7WB3 - chains A and B of the 4 polymer chains in the assembly; structure by X-ray diffraction, 2.40 A resolution.

# Chain A (and B)
Molecule: Redox-sensing transcriptional repressor Rex
From: Thermotoga maritima MSB8
Notes: chain B of this document is another copy of the same molecule, construct and numbering; everything in this record applies to it too
UniProtKB: Q9WY16 (REX1_THEMA); residues 1-208 here = UniProt positions 1-208
Amino-acid sequence (208 residues; row label = number of the first residue in the row):
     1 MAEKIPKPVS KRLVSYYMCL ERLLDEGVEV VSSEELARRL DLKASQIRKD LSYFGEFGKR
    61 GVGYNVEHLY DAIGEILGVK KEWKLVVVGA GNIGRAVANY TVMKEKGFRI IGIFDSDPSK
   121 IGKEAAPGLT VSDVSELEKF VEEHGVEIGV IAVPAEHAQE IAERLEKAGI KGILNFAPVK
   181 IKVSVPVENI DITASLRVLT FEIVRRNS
Not modelled in the structure: 1-4, 208
Small-molecule neighbours:
  - NAD (nicotinamide-adenine-dinucleotide), molecule 1: Val88, Gly89, Ala90, Gly91, Asn92, Ile93, Gly94, Asp115, Ser116, Asp117, Lys120, Val134, Ala152, Val153, Pro154, Ala155, His157, Ile161, Phe176, Ala177, Pro178, Ile192, Thr193
  - NAD, molecule 2: Ala96, Val97, Tyr100
UniProt features mapped onto this chain:
  - DNA-binding region: Ser15 to Phe54 (H-T-H motif)
  - binding site (NAD(+)): Gly89 to Gly94
From the paper describing this entry:
  - binding site for the 22-nt DNA strand: Arg12, Ser33, Glu34, Lys43, Gln46, Arg48, Lys49, Ser52, Gly58, Tyr64
  - specificity-determining residues: Arg48, Lys49
  - binding site for the 22-nt DNA strand: Lys49
  - binding site for NAD: Val88, Gly89 to Gly94, Ala96, Tyr100, Asp115, Lys120, Val134, Val153, Pro154, Ile161
  - conformationally variable residues (domain motion, loop rearrangement): Arg48, Tyr100
  - self-association interface (contacts with another copy of this molecule); pairs are residue here / residue on that copy: Leu196-Phe108 (hydrophobic contact), Thr200-Phe108 (hydrophobic contact), Phe201

# Interface between chain A and chain B
Contacting residue pairs (85; chain A residue first):
  Ile5(A) with Arg205(B)
  Ser10(A) with Val198(B); Phe201(B)
  Val14(A) with Ala194(B), hydrophobic; Arg197(B); Val198(B), hydrophobic
  Tyr17(A) with Arg197(B)
  Met18(A) with Pro178(B); Arg197(B)
  Leu40(A) with Lys180(B), hydrogen bond (backbone-side chain)
  Asp41(A) with Lys180(B); Lys182(B), salt bridge
  Phe54(A) with Arg205(B)
  Ile76(A) with Phe201(B); Val204(B)
  Leu77(A) with Thr200(B), hydrogen bond (backbone-side chain); Phe201(B), hydrogen bond (backbone-backbone)
  Gly78(A) with Val204(B)
  Trp83(A) with Thr200(B); Ile203(B), hydrophobic; Val204(B), hydrophobic
  Leu85(A) with Leu196(B), hydrophobic
  Asn92(A) with Ala96(B); Asn99(B)
  Ala96(A) with Asn92(B)
  Asn99(A) with Asn92(B)
  Phe108(A) with Leu196(B), hydrophobic; Thr200(B)
  Ile148(A) with Leu199(B), hydrophobic
  Lys171(A) with Ile203(B)
  Gly172(A) with Leu199(B); Ile203(B)
  Ile173(A) with Leu199(B)
  Leu174(A) with Leu196(B), hydrophobic; Leu199(B)
  Pro178(A) with Met18(B)
  Lys180(A) with Leu40(B), hydrogen bond (side chain-backbone); Asp41(B)
  Lys182(A) with Asp41(B), salt bridge
  Ser184(A) with Arg206(B), hydrogen bond (backbone-side chain)
  Val185(A) with Arg206(B)
  Pro186(A) with Leu199(B); Glu202(B); Ile203(B), hydrophobic; Arg206(B)
  Glu188(A) with Ser195(B); Val198(B); Glu202(B)
  Ile190(A) with Ile190(B), hydrophobic; Ile192(B), hydrophobic; Ser195(B)
  Ile192(A) with Ile190(B), hydrophobic
  Ala194(A) with Val14(B), hydrophobic
  Ser195(A) with Glu188(B); Ile190(B)
  Leu196(A) with Phe108(B), hydrophobic; Leu174(B), hydrophobic
  Arg197(A) with Val14(B); Tyr17(B); Met18(B)
  Val198(A) with Ser10(B); Val14(B), hydrophobic; Glu188(B)
  Leu199(A) with Ile148(B), hydrophobic; Ile173(B); Leu174(B); Pro186(B)
  Thr200(A) with Leu77(B), hydrogen bond (side chain-backbone); Trp83(B); Phe108(B)
  Phe201(A) with Ile5(B), hydrophobic; Ser10(B); Ile76(B); Leu77(B), hydrogen bond (backbone-backbone)
  Glu202(A) with Pro186(B); Glu188(B)
  Ile203(A) with Trp83(B), hydrophobic; Lys171(B); Gly172(B)
  Val204(A) with Ile76(B); Gly78(B)
  Arg205(A) with Ile5(B)
  Arg206(A) with Ser184(B), hydrogen bond (side chain-backbone); Val185(B); Pro186(B)
Interface residues without a listed pair, chain A (53 interface residues in all): Lys11, Val79, Ile93, Tyr100, Glu105, Phe176, Val187, Asp191, Thr193
Interface residues without a listed pair, chain B (54 interface residues in all): Lys11, Leu13, Phe54, Val79, Leu85, Ile93, Tyr100, Glu105, Phe176, Val187, Asp191, Thr193

# In short
Chain A and chain B form an interface of 53 and 54 residues respectively, with 8 hydrogen bonds and 2 salt
bridges. Among the polar pairs are Asp41(A)-Lys182(B), Leu40(A)-Lys180(B) and Leu77(A)-Thr200(B). The paper
reports a binding site for the 22-nt DNA strand at Arg12(A), Ser33(A) and Glu34(A) among others; a binding
site for NAD at Val88(A), Gly89(A) and Ala96(A) among others.
Both chains are Redox-sensing transcriptional repressor Rex (Thermotoga maritima MSB8). Entry 7WB3 (Crystal
structure of T. maritima Rex in ternary complex) was determined by X-ray diffraction.
